7PEQ - chains CH and CJ of the 36 polymer chains in the assembly; structure by electron microscopy, 35.00 A resolution (very low resolution: no residue pairs are listed; an interface is given only as per-side residue counts).

# Chain CH
Protein: Nuclear pore complex protein Nup85
From: Homo sapiens
UniProtKB: Q9BW27 (NUP85_HUMAN); residue numbers follow UniProt; this construct covers 1-656
Chain sequence (656 residues; numbered 1 to 656; the number before each row is that of its first residue):
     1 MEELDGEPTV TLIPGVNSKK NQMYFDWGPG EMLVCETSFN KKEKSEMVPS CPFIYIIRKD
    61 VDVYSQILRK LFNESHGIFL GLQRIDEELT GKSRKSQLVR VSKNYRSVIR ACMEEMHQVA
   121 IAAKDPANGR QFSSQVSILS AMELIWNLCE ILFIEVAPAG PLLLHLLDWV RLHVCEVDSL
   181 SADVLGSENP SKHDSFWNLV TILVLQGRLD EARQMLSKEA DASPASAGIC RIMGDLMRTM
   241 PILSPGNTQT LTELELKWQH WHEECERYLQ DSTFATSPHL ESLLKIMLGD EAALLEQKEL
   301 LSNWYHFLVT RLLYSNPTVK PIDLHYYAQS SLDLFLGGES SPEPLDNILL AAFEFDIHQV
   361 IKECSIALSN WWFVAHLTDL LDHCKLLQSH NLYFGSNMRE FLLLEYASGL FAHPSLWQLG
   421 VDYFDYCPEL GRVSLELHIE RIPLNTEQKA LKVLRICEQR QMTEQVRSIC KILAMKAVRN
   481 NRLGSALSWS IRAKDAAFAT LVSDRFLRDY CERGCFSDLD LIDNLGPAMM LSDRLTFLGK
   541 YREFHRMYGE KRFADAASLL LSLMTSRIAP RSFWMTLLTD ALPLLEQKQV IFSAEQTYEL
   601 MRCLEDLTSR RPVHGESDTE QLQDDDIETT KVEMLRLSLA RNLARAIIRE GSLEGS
Not modelled in the structure: 1-19, 652-656
Swiss-Prot annotation at these positions:
  - modified residue: Met1 (N-acetylmethionine), Lys92 (N6-acetyllysine), Ser223 (Phosphoserine)
  - natural variant: Ala477 (A477V: In NPHS17; uncertain significance), Ala581 (A581P: In NPHS17), Arg645 (R645W: In NPHS17)

# Chain CJ
Protein: Nuclear pore complex protein Nup160
From: Homo sapiens
UniProtKB: Q12769 (NU160_HUMAN); numbering as in UniProt; present here: 1-829, 845-1436
Chain sequence (1436 residues; row label = number of the first residue in the row; note: 14 numbers in that range are skipped by the numbering (no residue carries them; nothing is unmodelled there); a row labelled like 829A-829N holds insertion residues (829A, then the next letters in order)):
     1 MLHLSAAPPA PPPEVTATAR PCLCSVGRRG DGGKMAAAGA LERSFVELSG AERERPRHFR
    61 EFTVCSIGTA NAVAGAVKYS ESAGGFYYVE SGKLFSVTRN RFIHWKTSGD TLELMEESLD
   121 INLLNNAIRL KFQNCSVLPG GVYVSETQNR VIILMLTNQT VHRLLLPHPS RMYRSELVVD
   181 SQMQSIFTDI GKVDFTDPCN YQLIPAVPGI SPNSTASTAW LSSDGEALFA LPCASGGIFV
   241 LKLPPYDIPG MVSVVELKQS SVMQRLLTGW MPTAIRGDQS PSDRPLSLAV HCVEHDAFIF
   301 ALCQDHKLRM WSYKEQMCLM VADMLEYVPV KKDLRLTAGT GHKLRLAYSP TMGLYLGIYM
   361 HAPKRGQFCI FQLVSTESNR YSLDHISSLF TSQETLIDFA LTSTDIWALW HDAENQTVVK
   421 YINFEHNVAG QWNPVFMQPL PEEEIVIRDD QDPREMYLQS LFTPGQFTNE ALCKALQIFC
   481 RGTERNLDLS WSELKKEVTL AVENELQGSV TEYEFSQEEF RNLQQEFWCK FYACCLQYQE
   541 ALSHPLALHL NPHTNMVCLL KKGYLSFLIP SSLVDHLYLL PYENLLTEDE TTISDDVDIA
   601 RDVICLIKCL RLIEESVTVD MSVIMEMSCY NLQSPEKAAE QILEDMITID VENVMEDICS
   661 KLQEIRNPIH AIGLLIREMD YETEVEMEKG FNPAQPLNIR MNLTQLYGSN TAGYIVCRGV
   721 HKIASTRFLI CRDLLILQQL LMRLGDAVIW GTGQLFQAQQ DLLHRTAPLL LSYYLIKWGS
   781 ECLATDVPLD TLESNLQHLS VLELTDSGAL MANRFVSSPQ TIVELFFQE
829A-829N VARKHIISHLFSQP
   833 K
   845 APLSQTGLNW PEMITAITSY LLQLLWPSNP GCLFLECLMG NCQYVQLQDY IQLLHPWCQV
   905 NVGSCRFMLG RCYLVTGEGQ KALECFCQAA SEVGKEEFLD RLIRSEDGEI VSTPRLQYYD
   965 KVLRLLDVIG LPELVIQLAT SAITEAGDDW KSQATLRTCI FKHHLDLGHN SQAYEALTQI
  1025 PDSSRQLDCL RQLVVVLCER SQLQDLVEFP YVNLHNEVVG IIESRARAVD LMTHNYYELL
  1085 YAFHIYRHNY RKAGTVMFEY GMRLGREVRT LRGLEKQGNC YLAALNCLRL IRPEYAWIVQ
  1145 PVSGAVYDRP GASPKRNHDG ECTAAPTNRQ IEILELEDLE KECSLARIRL TLAQHDPSAV
  1205 AVAGSSSAEE MVTLLVQAGL FDTAISLCQT FKLPLTPVFE GLAFKCIKLQ FGGEAAQAEA
  1265 WAWLAANQLS SVITTKESSA TDEAWRLLST YLERYKVQNN LYHHCVINKL LSHGVPLPNW
  1325 LINSYKKVDA AELLRLYLNY DLLEEAVDLV SEYVDAVLGK GHQYFGIEFP LSATAPMVWL
  1385 PYSSIDQLLQ ALGENSANSH NIALSQKILD KLEDYQQKVD KATRDLLYRR TL
Not modelled in the structure: 1-77, 121, 179-192, 259-275, 582-599, 680-697, 829A-829N, 845-854, 1146-1175, 1196-1436
Swiss-Prot annotation at these positions:
  - modified residue (Phosphoserine): Ser44, Ser490, Ser949, Ser1157
  - natural variant: Glu803 (E803K: In NPHS19; uncertain significance), Arg910 to Leu1436 (deletion: In NPHS19; uncertain significance), Arg1173 to Leu1436 (deletion: In NPHS19; uncertain significance)

# How chain CH and chain CJ interact
At this resolution (35 A) residue pairs are not listed: 8 residues of chain CH and 8 of chain CJ lie at the interface.

# Overview
Chain CH and chain CJ each contribute 8 residues to their interface.
Chain CH is Nuclear pore complex protein Nup85 and chain CJ is Nuclear pore complex protein Nup160, both from
Homo sapiens; the structure, Model of the outer rings of the human nuclear pore complex, was determined by
electron microscopy (same publication as 7PER).
